Entry 8B4E (X-ray diffraction, 3.25 A resolution); this record covers chains A and L of the 4 polymer chains in the assembly.

Chain A:
Name: Cholera toxin transcriptional activator
From: Vibrio cholerae
UniProt: P15795 (TOXR_VIBCH); residues 7-114 here correspond to UniProt positions 19-126 (UniProt number = residue number + 12)
Chain sequence (109 residues; numbered 6 to 114; the number before each row is that of its first residue):
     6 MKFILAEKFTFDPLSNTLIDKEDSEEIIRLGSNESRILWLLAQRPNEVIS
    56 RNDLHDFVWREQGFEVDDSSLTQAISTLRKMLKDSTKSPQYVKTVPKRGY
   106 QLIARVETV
Not modelled in the structure: 6, 114
Sequence notes: initiating methionine (6)

Chain L:
Molecule: 25-nt DNA strand
Sequence (25 nucleotides; each row starts with the number of its first residue; numbers below 1 keep their minus sign (DC-69 is residue -69)):
   -69 CTTTATGTTTTTCTTATGTAATACG

Interface between chain A and chain L:
Pairs across the interface (19):
  Arg56(A) - DT-53(L)  salt bridge to the phosphate
  Thr77(A) - DT-53(L)  sugar contact
  Thr77(A) - DG-52(L)  phosphate contact
  Thr77(A) - DT-51(L)  base contact
  Gln78(A) - DT-51(L)  base contact
  Gln78(A) - DA-50(L)  hydrogen bond to the base
  Gln78(A) - DA-49(L)  base contact
  Ser81(A) - DG-52(L)  phosphate contact
  Ser81(A) - DT-51(L)  hydrogen bond to the phosphate
  Arg84(A) - DG-52(L)  salt bridge to the phosphate
  Lys85(A) - DA-50(L)  salt bridge to the phosphate
  Thr91(A) - DT-51(L)  hydrogen bond to the phosphate
  Thr99(A) - DT-53(L)  phosphate contact
  Thr99(A) - DG-52(L)  hydrogen bond to the phosphate
  Pro101(A) - DT-53(L)  phosphate contact
  Lys102(A) - DA-54(L)  phosphate contact
  Lys102(A) - DT-53(L)  hydrogen bond to the phosphate
  Tyr105(A) - DT-53(L)  sugar contact
  Tyr105(A) - DG-52(L)  hydrogen bond to the phosphate
Interface residues without a listed pair, chain A (14 interface residues in all): Ile80, Val100, Arg103

Summary:
14 residues of chain A face 6 of chain L across their interface, with 6 hydrogen bonds and 3 salt bridges.
Among the polar pairs are Gln78(A)-DA-50(L), Ser81(A)-DT-51(L) and Thr91(A)-DT-51(L).
Chain A is Cholera toxin transcriptional activator (Vibrio cholerae) and chain L is a 25-nt DNA strand; the
structure, ToxR bacterial transcriptional regulator bound to 25 bp toxT promoter DNA, was determined by X-ray
diffraction, deposited together with 8B4B, 8B4C and 8B4D.
